PDB entry 5TXN | X-ray diffraction, 2.55 A resolution | chains A and P of the 4 polymer chains in the assembly

# Chain A
Protein: HIV-1 reverse transcriptase P66 subunit
From: Human immunodeficiency virus type 1 group M subtype B (isolate BH10)
Notes: EC 2.7.7.49, 2.7.7.7
UniProt: P03366 (POL_HV1B1); residues 1-554 here correspond to UniProt positions 600-1153 (UniProt number = residue number + 599)
Amino-acid sequence (556 residues; row label = number of the first residue in the row; numbers below 1 keep their minus sign (Met-1 is residue -1)):
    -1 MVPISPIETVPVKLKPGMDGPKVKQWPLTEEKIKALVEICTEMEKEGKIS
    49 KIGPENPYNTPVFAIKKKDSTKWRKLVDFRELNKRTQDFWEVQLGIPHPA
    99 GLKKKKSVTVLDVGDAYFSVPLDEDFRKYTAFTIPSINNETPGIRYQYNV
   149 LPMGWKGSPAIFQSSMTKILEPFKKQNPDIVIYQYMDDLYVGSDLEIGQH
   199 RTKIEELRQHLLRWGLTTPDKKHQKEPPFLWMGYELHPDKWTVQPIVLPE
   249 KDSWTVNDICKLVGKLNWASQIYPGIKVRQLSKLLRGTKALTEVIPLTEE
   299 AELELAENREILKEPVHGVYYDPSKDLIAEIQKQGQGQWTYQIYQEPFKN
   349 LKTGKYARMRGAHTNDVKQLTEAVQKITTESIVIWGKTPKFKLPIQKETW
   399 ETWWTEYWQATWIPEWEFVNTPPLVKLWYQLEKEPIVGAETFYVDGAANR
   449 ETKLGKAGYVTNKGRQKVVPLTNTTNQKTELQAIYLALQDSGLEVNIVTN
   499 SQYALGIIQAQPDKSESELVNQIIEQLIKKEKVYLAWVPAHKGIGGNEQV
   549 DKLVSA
Not modelled in the structure: -1
Construct notes: initiating methionine (-1); expression tag (0); engineered mutation Met151 (Gln750 in P03366), Cys258 (Gln857 in P03366), Ser280 (Cys879 in P03366), Asn498 (Asp1097 in P03366)
Ion coordination: Mg2+ site 1: Asp110, Val111, Asp185 (together with 2'-deoxyadenosine 5'-triphosphate); Mg2+ site 2 near Asp443 (its only coordinating residue here)
Ligand contacts: 2'-deoxyadenosine 5'-triphosphate (DTP): Ile63, Lys65, Lys70, Arg72, Leu74, Asp110, Val111, Gly112, Asp113, Ala114, Tyr115, Met151, Met184, Asp185, Lys220
Curated features (UniProtKB/Swiss-Prot):
  - region: Phe227 to His235 (RT 'primer grip')
  - motif: Trp398 to Trp414 (Tryptophan repeat motif)
  - binding site (Mg(2+)): Asp110, Asp185, Asp186, Asp443, Glu478, Asp549
  - site: Trp401 (Essential for RT p66/p51 heterodimerization), Trp414 (Essential for RT p66/p51 heterodimerization), Phe440, Tyr441 (Cleavage)
What the authors report for this chain:
  - conformationally variable residues (side-chain flip): Arg72
  - mutagenesis - Q151M: decreased catalytic activity (citing earlier work)
  - mutagenesis - D498N: unchanged catalytic activity (citing earlier work)

# Chain P
Molecule: 21-nt DNA strand
Sequence (21 nucleotides; each row starts with the number of its first residue):
   802 ACAGTCCCTGTTCGGXCGCCG
Not modelled in the structure: 802
Modified / non-standard residues: MRG (N2-(3-mercaptopropyl)-2'-deoxyguanosine-5'-monophosphate) at position 817

# Interface between chain A and chain P
Contacting residue pairs (35):
  Ile94(A) - DC820(P)  base contact
  Tyr115(A) - DG822(P)  base contact
  Tyr183(A) - DC821(P)  hydrogen bond to the base
  Tyr183(A) - DG822(P)  sugar contact
  Met184(A) - DG822(P)  sugar contact
  Asp185(A) - DG822(P)  sugar contact
  Asp186(A) - DG822(P)  phosphate contact
  Met230(A) - DC821(P)  sugar contact
  Met230(A) - DG822(P)  phosphate contact
  Gly231(A) - DC821(P)  phosphate contact
  Cys258(A) - MRG_817(P)  covalent bond
  Cys258(A) - DC818(P)  sugar contact
  Lys259(A) - DC818(P)  phosphate contact
  Lys259(A) - DG819(P)  salt bridge to the phosphate
  Gly262(A) - DG819(P)  sugar contact
  Lys263(A) - DG819(P)  sugar contact
  Lys263(A) - DC820(P)  salt bridge to the phosphate
  Trp266(A) - DC820(P)  sugar contact
  Arg358(A) - DT812(P)  salt bridge to the phosphate
  Gly359(A) - DG811(P)  phosphate contact
  Ala360(A) - DG811(P)  hydrogen bond to the phosphate
  His361(A) - DT810(P)  salt bridge to the phosphate
  Arg448(A) - DG805(P)  base contact
  Arg448(A) - DT806(P)  hydrogen bond to the base
  Arg448(A) - DC807(P)  sugar contact
  Arg448(A) - DC808(P)  phosphate contact
  Lys451(A) - DC808(P)  salt bridge to the phosphate
  Thr473(A) - DC808(P)  phosphate contact
  Thr473(A) - DC809(P)  hydrogen bond to the phosphate
  Gln475(A) - DC808(P)  phosphate contact
  Gln475(A) - DC809(P)  phosphate contact
  Lys476(A) - DC809(P)  phosphate contact
  Tyr501(A) - DC809(P)  phosphate contact
  Tyr501(A) - DT810(P)  hydrogen bond to the phosphate
  Ile505(A) - DT810(P)  phosphate contact
Interface residues without a listed pair, chain A (30 interface residues in all): Pro157, Gln242, Asn255, Leu283, Leu289, Arg356
Interface residues without a listed pair, chain P (15 interface residues in all): DT813

# Overview
30 residues of chain A face 15 of chain P across their interface, with 1 covalent bond, 5 hydrogen bonds and 5
salt bridges. Polar contacts include Tyr183(A)-DC821(P), Arg448(A)-DT806(P) and Ala360(A)-DG811(P). Chain A
binds 2'-deoxyadenosine 5'-triphosphate. From the paper: Q151M of chain A reduces catalytic activity;
conformational variability at Arg72(A).
Chain A is HIV-1 reverse transcriptase P66 subunit (Human immunodeficiency virus type 1 group M subtype B
(isolate BH10)) and chain P is a 21-nt DNA strand; the structure, Structure of Q151M mutant HIV-1 reverse
transcriptase (RT) ternary complex with a double stranded DNA and ..., was determined by X-ray diffraction
together with 5TXL, 5TXM, 5TXO and 5TXP from the same study.
